2MLX - chains A and B; structure by solution NMR.

== Chain A ==
Molecule: Trigger factor
Source organism: Escherichia coli
Notes: EC 5.2.1.8
UniProtKB: U6N325 (U6N325_ECOLI); numbering as in UniProt (aligned over 1-432)
Amino-acid sequence (443 residues; row label = number of the first residue in the row; numbers below 1 keep their minus sign (Met-10 is residue -10)):
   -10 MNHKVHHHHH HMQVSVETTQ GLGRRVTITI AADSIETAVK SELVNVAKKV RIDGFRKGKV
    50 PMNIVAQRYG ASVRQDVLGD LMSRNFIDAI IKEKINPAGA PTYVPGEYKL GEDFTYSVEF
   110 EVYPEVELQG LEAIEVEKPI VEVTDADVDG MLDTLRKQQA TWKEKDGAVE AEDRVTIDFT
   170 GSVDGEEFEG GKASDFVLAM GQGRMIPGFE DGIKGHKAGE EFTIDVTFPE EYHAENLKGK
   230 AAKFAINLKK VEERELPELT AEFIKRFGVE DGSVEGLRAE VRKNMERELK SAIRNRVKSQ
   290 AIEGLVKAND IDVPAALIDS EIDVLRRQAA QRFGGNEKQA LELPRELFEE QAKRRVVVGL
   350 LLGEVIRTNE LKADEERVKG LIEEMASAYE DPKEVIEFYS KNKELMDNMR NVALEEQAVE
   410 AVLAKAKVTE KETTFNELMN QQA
Disordered / not traced: -10 to 0
Sequence notes: expression tag (-10 to 0)

== Chain B ==
Molecule: Alkaline phosphatase
Source organism: Escherichia coli
UniProtKB: U6N3P1 (U6N3P1_ECOLI); residues 220-310 here = UniProt positions 220-310
Amino-acid sequence (93 residues; numbered 218 to 310; the number before each row is that of its first residue):
   218 HMARADVTLG GGAKTFAETA TAGEWQGKTL REQAQARGYQ LVSDAASLNS VTEANQQKPL
   278 LGLFADGNMP VRWLGPKATY HGNIDKPAVT CTP
Disordered / not traced: 218-219
Sequence notes: expression tag (218-219)

== Chain A / chain B interface ==
Contacting residue pairs (139):
  Ala87(A) - Tyr297(B)
  Gly88(A) - Tyr297(B)
  Tyr112(A) - Tyr297(B)
  Tyr112(A) - His298(B)
  Tyr112(A) - Gly299(B)
  Met140(A) - Phe281(B)
  Trp151(A) - Gly244(B)
  Arg163(A) - Glu241(B)
  Arg163(A) - Gln243(B)
  Arg163(A) - Gly244(B)
  Arg163(A) - Lys245(B)
  Thr165(A) - Lys245(B)
  Val172(A) - Phe233(B)
  Phe177(A) - Thr232(B)
  Phe177(A) - Phe233(B)
  Glu178(A) - Phe233(B)
  Glu178(A) - Thr236(B)
  Gly179(A) - Phe233(B)
  Gly179(A) - Thr236(B)
  Asp184(A) - Trp242(B)
  Phe185(A) - Thr238(B)
  Phe185(A) - Ala239(B)
  Phe185(A) - Trp242(B)
  Val186(A) - Ala239(B)
  Val186(A) - Glu241(B)
  Val186(A) - Trp242(B)
  Leu187(A) - Ala239(B)
  Arg193(A) - Ala237(B)
  Arg193(A) - Ala239(B)
  Arg193(A) - Gly240(B)
  Arg193(A) - Glu241(B)
  Met194(A) - Ala237(B)
  Met194(A) - Ala239(B)
  Phe217(A) - Phe233(B)
  Tyr221(A) - Glu235(B)
  Tyr221(A) - Ala237(B)
  His222(A) - Glu235(B)
  Ala223(A) - Ala234(B)
  Ala223(A) - Glu235(B)
  Glu224(A) - Lys231(B)
  Asn225(A) - Lys231(B)
  Asn225(A) - Thr232(B)
  Leu226(A) - Thr232(B)
  Leu226(A) - Phe233(B)
  Leu226(A) - Ala234(B)
  Glu241(A) - Lys245(B)
  Lys254(A) - Ser260(B)
  Lys254(A) - Asp261(B)
  Lys254(A) - Ala263(B)
  Arg255(A) - Leu258(B)
  Arg255(A) - Val259(B)
  Arg255(A) - Ser260(B)
  Arg255(A) - Lys275(B)
  Phe256(A) - Gln273(B)
  Phe256(A) - Lys275(B)
  Phe256(A) - Leu277(B)
  Gly257(A) - Gln274(B)
  Gly257(A) - Lys275(B)
  Val258(A) - Leu277(B)
  Glu259(A) - Ala263(B)
  Glu259(A) - Ser264(B)
  Glu259(A) - Ala271(B)
  Glu259(A) - Gln274(B)
  Glu269(A) - Asn272(B)
  Glu269(A) - Gln273(B)
  Glu269(A) - Leu277(B)
  Lys272(A) - Asn272(B)
  Asn273(A) - Gln273(B)
  Met274(A) - Leu278(B)
  Met274(A) - Phe281(B)
  Glu277(A) - Leu278(B)
  Glu277(A) - Asp283(B)
  Glu277(A) - Gly284(B)
  Glu277(A) - Asn285(B)
  Ser280(A) - Asp283(B)
  Ser280(A) - Leu291(B)
  Ala281(A) - Asp283(B)
  Asn284(A) - Asp283(B)
  Asn284(A) - Leu291(B)
  Lys287(A) - Pro293(B)
  Leu306(A) - Tyr297(B)
  Val347(A) - Ala295(B)
  Gly348(A) - His298(B)
  Leu351(A) - Ala295(B)
  Leu351(A) - His298(B)
  Gly352(A) - His298(B)
  Ile355(A) - His298(B)
  Ile355(A) - Ile301(B)
  Leu360(A) - Ile301(B)
  Glu364(A) - Lys303(B)
  Met374(A) - Trp290(B)
  Ser376(A) - Glu270(B)
  Ser376(A) - Asn272(B)
  Ala377(A) - Asn272(B)
  Ala377(A) - Gln273(B)
  Ala377(A) - Met286(B)
  Tyr378(A) - Glu270(B)
  Tyr378(A) - Asn272(B)
  Tyr378(A) - Gln273(B)
  Tyr378(A) - Met286(B)
  Tyr378(A) - Val288(B)
  Tyr378(A) - Trp290(B)
  Glu379(A) - Val268(B)
  Glu379(A) - Thr269(B)
  Glu379(A) - Glu270(B)
  Glu379(A) - Gln273(B)
  Glu379(A) - Gln274(B)
  Asp380(A) - Thr269(B)
  Pro381(A) - Thr269(B)
  Pro381(A) - Glu270(B)
  Lys382(A) - Thr269(B)
  Val384(A) - Val288(B)
  Phe387(A) - Val288(B)
  Tyr388(A) - Trp290(B)
  Asn391(A) - Arg289(B)
  Lys392(A) - Thr307(B)
  Glu393(A) - Arg289(B)
  Leu394(A) - Val288(B)
  Leu394(A) - Arg289(B)
  Asp396(A) - Lys294(B)
  Asn397(A) - Arg289(B)
  Asn397(A) - Trp290(B)
  Asn397(A) - Leu291(B)
  Met398(A) - Trp290(B)
  Arg399(A) - Asp302(B)
  Arg399(A) - Lys303(B)
  Arg399(A) - Ala305(B)
  Arg399(A) - Val306(B)
  Asn400(A) - Lys294(B)
  Asn400(A) - Thr296(B)
  Val401(A) - Leu291(B)
  Leu403(A) - His298(B)
  Leu403(A) - Ile301(B)
  Glu404(A) - Lys294(B)
  Glu404(A) - Ala295(B)
  Glu404(A) - Thr296(B)
  Glu404(A) - His298(B)
  Leu427(A) - Ala282(B)
  Met428(A) - Phe281(B)
Interface residues without a listed pair, chain A (78 interface residues in all): Pro86, Leu144, Ala188, Arg316, Ala362
Interface residues without a listed pair, chain B (59 interface residues in all): Gln257, Ala262, Pro287, Gly292, Pro310
Interface features reported in the paper:
  - interface residues, chain A: Thr165(A), Val186(A)
  - interface residues, chain B: Lys231(B), Leu277(B)

== Summary ==
Chain A and chain B form an interface of 78 and 59 residues respectively. From the paper: interface residues
Thr165(A), Val186(A) and Lys231(B) among others.
Here chain A is Trigger factor and chain B is Alkaline phosphatase, both from Escherichia coli. Entry 2MLX
(NMR structure of E. coli Trigger Factor in complex with unfolded PhoA220-310) was determined by solution NMR,
deposited together with 2MLY and 2MLZ.
